8P7Y - chains 5 and K of the 59 polymer chains in the assembly; structure by electron microscopy, 3.70 A resolution.

== Chain 5 ==
Molecule: 16S ribosomal RNA
Source organism: Mycoplasmoides pneumoniae M129
Sequence (1520 nucleotides; each row starts with the number of its first residue):
     1 UUUUUCUGAG AGUUUGAUCC UGGCUCAGGA UUAACGCUGG CGGCAUGCCU AAUACAUGCA
    61 AGUCGAUCGA AAGUAGUAAU ACUUUAGAGG CGAACGGGUG AGUAACACGU AUCCAAUCUA
   121 CCUUAUAAUG GGGGAUAACU AGUUGAAAGA CUAGCUAAUA CCGCAUAAGA ACUUUGGUUC
   181 GCAUGAAUCA AAGUUGAAAG GACCUGCAAG GGUUCGUUAU UUGAUGAGGG UGCGCCAUAU
   241 CAGCUAGUUG GUGGGGUAAC GGCCUACCAA GGCAAUGACG UGUAGCUAUG CUGAGAAGUA
   301 GAAUAGCCAC AAUGGGACUG AGACACGGCC CAUACUCCUA CGGGAGGCAG CAGUAGGGAA
   361 UUUUUCACAA UGAGCGAAAG CUUGAUGGAG CAAUGCCGCG UGAACGAUGA AGGUCUUUAA
   421 GAUUGUAAAG UUCUUUUAUU UGGGAAGAAU GACUUUAGCA GGUAAUGGCU AGAGUUUGAC
   481 UGUACCAUUU UGAAUAAGUG ACGACUAACU AUGUGCCAGC AGUCGCGGUA AUACAUAGGU
   541 CGCAAGCGUU AUCCGGAUUU AUUGGGCGUA AAGCAAGCGC AGGCGGAUUG AAAAGUCUGG
   601 UGUUAAAGGC AGCUGCUUAA CAGUUGUAUG CAUUGGAAAC UAUUAAUCUA GAGUGUGGUA
   661 GGGAGUUUUG GAAUUUCAUG UGGAGCGGUG AAAUGCGUAG AUAUAUGAAG GAACACCAGU
   721 GGCGAAGGCG AAAACUUAGG CCAUUACUGA CGCUUAGGCU UGAAAGUGUG GGGAGCAAAU
   781 AGGAUUAGAU ACCCUAGUAG UCCACACCGU AAACGAUAGA UACUAGCUGU CGGGGCGAUC
   841 CCCUCGGUAG UGAAGUUAAC ACAUUAAGUA UCUCGCCUGG GUAGUACAUU CGCAAGAAUG
   901 AAACUCAAAC GGAAUUGACG GGGACCCGCA CAAGUGGUGG AGCAUGUUGC UUAAUUCGAC
   961 GGUACACGAA AAACCUUACC UAGACUUGAC AUCCUUGGCA AAAUUAUGGA AACAUAAUGG
  1021 AGGUUAACCG AGUGACAGGU GGUGCAUGGU UGUCGUCAGC UCGUGUCGUG AGAUGUUGGG
  1081 UUAAGUCCCG CAACGAGCGC AACCCUUAUC GUUAGUUACA UUGUCUAGCG AGACUGCUAA
  1141 UGCAAAUUGG AGGAAGGAAG GGAUGACGUC AAAUCAUCAU GCCCCUUAUG UCUAGGGCUG
  1201 CAAACGUGCU ACAAUGGCCA AUACAAACAG UCGCCAGCUU GUAAAAGUGA GCAAAUCUGU
  1261 AAAGUUGGUC UCAGUUCGGA UUGAGGGCUG CAAUUCGUCC UCAUGAAGUC GGAAUCACUA
  1321 GUAAUCGCGA AUCAGCUAUG UCGCGGUGAA UACGUUCUCG GGUCUUGUAC ACACXGXCCG
  1381 UCAAACUAUG AAAGCUGGUA AUAUUUAAAA ACGUGUUGCU AACCAUUAGG AAGCGCAUGU
  1441 CAAGGAUAGC ACCGGUGAUU GGAGUUAAGU CGUAACAAGG UACCCCUACG AGAACGUGGG
  1501 GGUGGAUCAC CUCCUUUCUA
Disordered / not traced: 1-4, 1512-1520
Differences from the reference sequence: conflict A1003 (G119315 in 26117688)
Modified positions: 7MG (7N-methyl-8-hydroguanosine-5'-monophosphate) at position 525, 5MC (5-methylcytidine-5'-monophosphate) at position 1375, B8T (4-methyl, cytidine-5'-monophosphate) at position 1377, MA6 (6N-dimethyladenosine-5'-monophoshate) at position 1493, MA6 (6N-dimethyladenosine-5'-monophoshate) at position 1494
Bound ions: Mg2+ site 1 near G22 (its only coordinating residue here); Mg2+ site 2 near A27 (its only coordinating residue here); Mg2+ site 3: C49, U99, G100; Mg2+ site 4 near U85 (its only coordinating residue here); Mg2+ site 5: G92, A120; Mg2+ site 6 near A94 (its only coordinating residue here); Mg2+ site 7 near C95 (its only coordinating residue here); Mg2+ site 8 near G98 (its only coordinating residue here); Mg2+ site 9: A101, G102, G285; Mg2+ site 10 near A160 (its only coordinating residue here); Mg2+ site 11 near A165 (its only coordinating residue here); Mg2+ site 12 near G262 (its only coordinating residue here); 52 more Mg2+ sites not listed
Residues lining bound ligands:
  - pentane-1,5-diamine (N2P): C574, A576, G577, A756, G757, G758, C759
  - 1,4-diaminobutane (PUT): U767, G768, U769, G770, G771, G800
  - spermidine (SPD), molecule 1: G962, C965, A966, C967, G1206, U1207, G1340, U1341
  - spermidine (SPD), molecule 2: A1323, U1325, C1344, G1345

== Chain K ==
Protein: 30S ribosomal protein S12
Source organism: Mycoplasmoides pneumoniae M129
Reference sequence: P75546 (RS12_MYCPN); residues 1-139 here = UniProt positions 1-139
Sequence (139 residues; numbered 1 to 139; the number before each row is that of its first residue):
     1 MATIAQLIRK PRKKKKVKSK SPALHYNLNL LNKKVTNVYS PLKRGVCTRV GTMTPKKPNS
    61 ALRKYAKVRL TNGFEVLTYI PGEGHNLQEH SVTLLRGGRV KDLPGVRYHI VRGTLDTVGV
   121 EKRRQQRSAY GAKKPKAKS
Disordered / not traced: 1, 137-139
Bound ions: Mg2+ near Gln-126 (its only coordinating residue here)

== How chain 5 and chain K interact ==
Contacting residue pairs - 118 pairs, chain 5 then chain K:
  A33(5) with Pro-41(K), base contact
  C35(5) with Leu-42(K), sugar contact; Val-111(K), sugar contact; Thr-114(K), sugar contact
  G36(5) with Gly-113(K), sugar contact; Thr-114(K), sugar contact; Ser-128(K), hydrogen bond to the base; Gly-131(K), sugar contact
  C37(5) with Arg-127(K), sugar contact; Ser-128(K), sugar contact; Ala-132(K), sugar contact; Lys-134(K), phosphate contact
  U38(5) with Lys-134(K), hydrogen bond to the phosphate
  A51(5) with Asn-27(K), hydrogen bond to the phosphate; Asn-29(K), base contact; Leu-31(K), base contact
  G358(5) with Lys-43(K), phosphate contact; Arg-44(K), salt bridge to the phosphate; Thr-71(K), hydrogen bond to the phosphate
  A359(5) with Ser-40(K), base contact; Pro-41(K), base contact; Leu-42(K), sugar contact; Lys-43(K), salt bridge to the phosphate; Arg-44(K), salt bridge to the phosphate; Thr-71(K), phosphate contact; Leu-94(K), sugar contact
  A360(5) with Arg-44(K), salt bridge to the phosphate
  G498(5) with Lys-134(K), phosphate contact
  U499(5) with Arg-127(K), salt bridge to the phosphate; Ser-128(K), phosphate contact
  G500(5) with Gln-126(K), phosphate contact; Arg-127(K), phosphate contact; Ser-128(K), hydrogen bond to the phosphate; Ala-129(K), phosphate contact
  A501(5) with Gln-126(K), hydrogen bond to the phosphate
  C516(5) with Pro-58(K), base contact; Ser-60(K), sugar contact
  C517(5) with Ser-60(K), hydrogen bond to the phosphate
  A518(5) with Ala-61(K), phosphate contact; Leu-62(K), hydrogen bond to the phosphate; Glu-83(K), sugar contact
  G519(5) with Arg-63(K), base contact; Gly-82(K), phosphate contact; Glu-83(K), hydrogen bond to the sugar
  C520(5) with Asn-59(K), base contact; Arg-63(K), base contact; Tyr-79(K), hydrogen bond to the phosphate; Pro-81(K), phosphate contact; Gly-82(K), phosphate contact; Asp-102(K), base contact; Tyr-130(K), hydrogen bond to the phosphate
  A521(5) with Val-100(K), base contact; Lys-101(K), base contact; Asp-102(K), hydrogen bond to the base
  U523(5) with Arg-99(K), salt bridge to the phosphate; Lys-101(K), phosphate contact
  C524(5) with Lys-101(K), salt bridge to the phosphate
  7MG_525(5) with Asn-59(K), hydrogen bond to the base; Asp-102(K), base contact
  C526(5) with Asn-59(K), hydrogen bond to the base
  G527(5) with Pro-58(K), base contact; Asn-59(K), base contact; Ser-60(K), hydrogen bond to the base
  A535(5) with Lys-122(K), hydrogen bond to the sugar; Arg-123(K), salt bridge to the phosphate
  U536(5) with Arg-123(K), phosphate contact; Arg-124(K), hydrogen bond to the phosphate; Gln-125(K), phosphate contact
  A537(5) with Arg-124(K), salt bridge to the phosphate
  G538(5) with Arg-124(K), salt bridge to the phosphate
  U549(5) with Arg-96(K), sugar contact
  U550(5) with Pro-41(K), hydrogen bond to the sugar; Arg-96(K), sugar contact; Gly-97(K), phosphate contact
  A551(5) with Lys-20(K), salt bridge to the phosphate; His-25(K), hydrogen bond to the phosphate; Tyr-39(K), sugar contact; Ser-40(K), sugar contact; Pro-41(K), sugar contact
  U552(5) with Ser-19(K), hydrogen bond to the phosphate; His-25(K), salt bridge to the phosphate; Tyr-39(K), sugar contact
  U559(5) with Lys-15(K), hydrogen bond to the base
  U560(5) with Arg-12(K), base contact; Lys-13(K), hydrogen bond to the base; Lys-14(K), salt bridge to the phosphate
  A561(5) with Arg-12(K), base contact; Lys-14(K), salt bridge to the phosphate
  U562(5) with Arg-12(K), salt bridge to the phosphate
  G565(5) with Arg-12(K), hydrogen bond to the base
  G566(5) with Ala-2(K), base contact
  U873(5) with Thr-3(K), hydrogen bond to the phosphate
  C874(5) with Thr-3(K), phosphate contact; Ala-5(K), phosphate contact; Gln-6(K), phosphate contact; Arg-9(K), salt bridge to the phosphate
  G875(5) with Gln-6(K), hydrogen bond to the phosphate; Arg-9(K), salt bridge to the phosphate; Lys-10(K), salt bridge to the phosphate
  C876(5) with Ala-2(K), base contact; Lys-10(K), salt bridge to the phosphate
  C877(5) with Arg-12(K), base contact
  U878(5) with Arg-12(K), hydrogen bond to the base
  G879(5) with Lys-15(K), salt bridge to the phosphate
  C904(5) with Arg-107(K), salt bridge to the phosphate
  U905(5) with Gly-105(K), phosphate contact; Arg-107(K), salt bridge to the phosphate
  C906(5) with Pro-104(K), phosphate contact
  A907(5) with Lys-101(K), salt bridge to the phosphate
  C1386(5) with Arg-49(K), hydrogen bond to the phosphate
  U1387(5) with Arg-49(K), salt bridge to the phosphate; Lys-67(K), salt bridge to the phosphate
  U1465(5) with Lys-56(K), phosphate contact; Pro-104(K), sugar contact
  U1466(5) with Lys-56(K), salt bridge to the phosphate
  A1467(5) with Lys-56(K), phosphate contact; Lys-57(K), salt bridge to the phosphate; Ser-60(K), hydrogen bond to the base
Also at the interface, not in a pair above, chain 5 (63 interface residues in all): A34, C49, U50, U53, G357, G548, G583, A903, A1388
Also at the interface, not in a pair above, chain K (72 interface residues in all): Ile-4, Lys-18, Val-38, Thr-54, Pro-55, Glu-75, Gly-84, Gly-98, Arg-112, Lys-133

== Summary ==
63 residues of chain 5 and 72 residues of chain K are in contact; the contacts include 28 hydrogen bonds and
27 salt bridges. Polar contacts include G36(5)/Ser-128(K), A521(5)/Asp-102(K) and 7MG_525(5)/Asn-59(K). Bound
to chain 5: spermidine, pentane-1,5-diamine and 1,4-diaminobutane.
Chain 5 is 16S ribosomal RNA and chain K is 30S ribosomal protein S12, both from Mycoplasmoides pneumoniae
M129; the structure, Mycoplasma pneumoniae 70S ribosome with second S4 protein on large subunit, was
determined by electron microscopy (same publication as 8P6P, 8P7X, 8P8B, 8P8V and 8P8W).
